PDB entry 2O29 | X-ray diffraction, 1.80 A resolution | chain A

[Chain A]
Name: Green fluorescent protein
Organism: Aequorea victoria
UniProtKB: P42212 (GFP_AEQVI); residues 1002-1238 here correspond to UniProt positions 2-238 (UniProt number = residue number - 1000)
Chain sequence (242 residues; numbered 995 to 1238; 2 numbers in that range are skipped by the numbering (no residue carries them; nothing is unmodelled there); the number before each row is that of its first residue):
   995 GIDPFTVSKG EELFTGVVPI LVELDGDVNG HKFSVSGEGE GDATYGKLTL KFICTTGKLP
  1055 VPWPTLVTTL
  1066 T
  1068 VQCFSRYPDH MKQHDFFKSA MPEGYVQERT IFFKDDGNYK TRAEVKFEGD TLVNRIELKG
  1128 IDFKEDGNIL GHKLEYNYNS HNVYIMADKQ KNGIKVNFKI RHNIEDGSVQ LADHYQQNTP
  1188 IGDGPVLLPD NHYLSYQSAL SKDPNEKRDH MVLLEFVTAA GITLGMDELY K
Unresolved in the structure: 1231-1238
Construct notes: cloning artifact (995-1001); engineered mutation Leu-1064 (Phe64 in P42212), Tyr-1203 (Thr203 in P42212), Leu-1231 (His231 in P42212); chromophore (1066, 1066, 1066)
Modified positions: Thr-1066 ({2-[(1R,2R)-1-amino-2-hydroxypropyl]-4-(4-hydroxybenzylidene)-5-oxo-4,5-dihydro-1H-imidazol-1-yl}acetic acid; CRO)
Glycans and other covalent adducts: covalent link Leu-1064/Thr-1066; covalent link Thr-1066/Val-1068

[Overview]
Chain A is Green fluorescent protein (Aequorea victoria); the structure, Spectroscopic and Structural Study of
the Heterotropic Linkage between Halide and Proton Ion Binding to Gfp ..., was determined by X-ray diffraction
(same publication as 2H6V, 2O24 and 2O2B).
